PDB entry 5MPA | electron microscopy, 4.50 A resolution (low resolution: residue-level contacts below are approximate; hydrogen-bond / salt-bridge calls are withheld) | chains I and J of the 34 polymer chains in the assembly

Chain I:
Name: 26S protease regulatory subunit 4 homolog
Organism: Saccharomyces cerevisiae (strain ATCC 204508 / S288c)
UniProtKB: P40327 (PRS4_YEAST); residue numbers follow UniProt; this construct covers 1-437
Sequence (437 residues; numbered 1 to 437; the number before each row is that of its first residue):
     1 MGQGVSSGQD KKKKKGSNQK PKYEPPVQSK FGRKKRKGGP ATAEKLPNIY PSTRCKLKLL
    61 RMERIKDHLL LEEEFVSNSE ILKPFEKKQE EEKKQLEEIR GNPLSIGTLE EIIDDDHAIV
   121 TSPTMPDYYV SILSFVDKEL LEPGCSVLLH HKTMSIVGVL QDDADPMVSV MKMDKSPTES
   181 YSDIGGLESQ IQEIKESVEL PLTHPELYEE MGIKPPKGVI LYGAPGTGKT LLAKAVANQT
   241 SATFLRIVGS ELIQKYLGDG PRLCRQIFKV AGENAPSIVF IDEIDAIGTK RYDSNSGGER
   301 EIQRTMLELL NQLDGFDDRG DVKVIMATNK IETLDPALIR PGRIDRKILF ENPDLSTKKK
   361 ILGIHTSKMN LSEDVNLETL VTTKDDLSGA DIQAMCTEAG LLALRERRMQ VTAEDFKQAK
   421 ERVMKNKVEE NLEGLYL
Unresolved in the structure: 1-52
Bound ions: Mg2+: Thr230 (together with ATP)
Residues lining bound ligands:
  - ATP (adenosine-5'-triphosphate), molecule 1: Asp183, Ile184, Gly185, Gly186, Leu187, Pro225, Gly226, Thr227, Gly228, Lys229, Thr230, Leu231, Pro353, Ile361, Ile364, His365, Gly389, Ala390, Gln393
  - ATP, molecule 2: Lys214, Ala337, Arg340, Gly342, Arg343
Curated features (UniProtKB/Swiss-Prot):
  - binding site (ATP): Gly223 to Thr230
  - lipidation: Gly2 (N-myristoyl glycine)
  - cross-link (Glycyl lysine isopeptide (Lys-Gly)): Lys234 (interchain with G-Cter in ubiquitin), Lys255 (interchain with G-Cter in ubiquitin), Lys290 (interchain with G-Cter in ubiquitin)
  - mutagenesis: Lys229 (K229Q: 73% loss of ATPase activity)

Chain J:
Name: 26S protease regulatory subunit 8 homolog
Organism: Saccharomyces cerevisiae (strain ATCC 204508 / S288c)
UniProtKB: Q01939 (PRS8_YEAST); numbering as in UniProt (aligned over 1-405)
Sequence (405 residues; numbered 1 to 405; the number before each row is that of its first residue):
     1 MTAAVTSSNI VLETHESGIK PYFEQKIQET ELKIRSKTEN VRRLEAQRNA LNDKVRFIKD
    61 ELRLLQEPGS YVGEVIKIVS DKKVLVKVQP EGKYIVDVAK DINVKDLKAS QRVCLRSDSY
   121 MLHKVLENKA DPLVSLMMVE KVPDSTYDMV GGLTKQIKEI KEVIELPVKH PELFESLGIA
   181 QPKGVILYGP PGTGKTLLAR AVAHHTDCKF IRVSGAELVQ KYIGEGSRMV RELFVMAREH
   241 APSIIFMDEI DSIGSTRVEG SGGGDSEVQR TMLELLNQLD GFETSKNIKI IMATNRLDIL
   301 DPALLRPGRI DRKIEFPPPS VAARAEILRI HSRKMNLTRG INLRKVAEKM NGCSGADVKG
   361 VCTEAGMYAL RERRIHVTQE DFELAVGKVM NKNQETAISV AKLFK
Unresolved in the structure: 1-12, 399-405
Bound ions: Mg2+: Thr196 (together with ADP)
Residues lining bound ligands: ADP (adenosine-5'-diphosphate): Met149, Val150, Gly151, Leu153, Pro191, Gly192, Thr193, Gly194, Lys195, Thr196, Leu197, Ile327, Gly355, Ala356, Lys359
Curated features (UniProtKB/Swiss-Prot):
  - binding site (ATP): Gly189 to Thr196
  - modified residue: Thr2 (N-acetylthreonine)

Chain I / chain J interface:
Pairs across the interface (69):
  Glu97(I) - Lys83(J)
  Asn102(I) - Val96(J)
  Pro103(I) - Ile95(J)
  Pro103(I) - Ser119(J)
  Pro103(I) - Tyr120(J)
  Leu104(I) - Tyr94(J)
  Leu104(I) - Ile95(J)
  Ile106(I) - Leu85(J)
  Ile106(I) - Lys93(J)
  Ile106(I) - Ile95(J)
  Thr124(I) - Gly92(J)
  Leu148(I) - Ile95(J)
  Asp162(I) - Lys77(J)
  Asp163(I) - Lys93(J)
  Pro166(I) - Glu232(J)
  Met167(I) - Arg228(J)
  Ser169(I) - Arg231(J)
  Val170(I) - Arg231(J)
  Val170(I) - Glu232(J)
  Lys172(I) - Arg231(J)
  Met173(I) - Arg231(J)
  Asp174(I) - Leu279(J)
  Asp174(I) - Asp280(J)
  Lys175(I) - Asp280(J)
  Thr178(I) - Glu283(J)
  Lys234(I) - Asn277(J)
  Lys234(I) - Gln278(J)
  Arg246(I) - Glu274(J)
  Arg246(I) - Leu275(J)
  Arg246(I) - Gln278(J)
  Ser250(I) - Glu267(J)
  Ser250(I) - Thr271(J)
  Glu251(I) - Val230(J)
  Glu251(I) - Thr271(J)
  Ile253(I) - Ser227(J)
  Ile253(I) - Glu267(J)
  Gln254(I) - Glu225(J)
  Gln254(I) - Ser227(J)
  Gln254(I) - Arg228(J)
  Glu283(I) - Arg270(J)
  Thr289(I) - Ser261(J)
  Lys290(I) - Ser261(J)
  Lys290(I) - Glu267(J)
  Lys290(I) - Arg270(J)
  Lys290(I) - Asp301(J)
  Arg291(I) - Thr256(J)
  Arg291(I) - Gly260(J)
  Arg291(I) - Ser261(J)
  Arg291(I) - Glu267(J)
  Tyr292(I) - Ser227(J)
  Tyr292(I) - Arg257(J)
  Tyr292(I) - Glu267(J)
  Lys368(I) - Ser176(J)
  Lys368(I) - Gly178(J)
  Met369(I) - Leu177(J)
  Asn370(I) - Leu177(J)
  Ala390(I) - Arg306(J)
  Ala390(I) - Pro307(J)
  Asp391(I) - Pro307(J)
  Ala394(I) - Gly308(J)
  Thr397(I) - Ile179(J)
  Gly400(I) - Leu177(J)
  Gly400(I) - Ile179(J)
  Leu401(I) - Ile179(J)
  Leu401(I) - Asp311(J)
  Ala403(I) - Leu177(J)
  Leu404(I) - Phe174(J)
  Val411(I) - Leu177(J)
  Lys427(I) - Pro307(J)
Interface residues without a listed pair, chain I (55 interface residues in all): Lys93, Ser105, Gln161, Pro177, Thr230, Val248, Asp282, Asp285, Gln393, Cys396, Arg408, Met409, Asn426
Interface residues without a listed pair, chain J (51 interface residues in all): Asp81, Asp97, Met121, Val163, Leu166, Leu173, Glu175, Ala180, Lys183, Gly264, Lys313

In short:
The interface between chain I and chain J involves 55 residues on one side and 51 on the other. Ligands of
chain I: ATP. Bound to chain J: ADP.
Chain I is 26S protease regulatory subunit 4 homolog and chain J is 26S protease regulatory subunit 8 homolog,
both from Saccharomyces cerevisiae (strain ATCC 204508 / S288c); the structure, 26S proteasome in presence of
ATP (s2), was determined by electron microscopy (same publication as 5MP9, 5MPB, 5MPC, 5MPD and 5MPE).
